1M1J - chains E and F of the 10 polymer chains in the assembly; structure by X-ray diffraction, 2.70 A resolution.

[Chain E]
Name: Fibrinogen beta chain
From: Gallus gallus
Reference sequence: Q02020 (FIBB_CHICK); residues 2-464 here correspond to UniProt positions 1-463 (UniProt number = residue number - 1)
Sequence (464 residues; each row starts with the number of its first residue):
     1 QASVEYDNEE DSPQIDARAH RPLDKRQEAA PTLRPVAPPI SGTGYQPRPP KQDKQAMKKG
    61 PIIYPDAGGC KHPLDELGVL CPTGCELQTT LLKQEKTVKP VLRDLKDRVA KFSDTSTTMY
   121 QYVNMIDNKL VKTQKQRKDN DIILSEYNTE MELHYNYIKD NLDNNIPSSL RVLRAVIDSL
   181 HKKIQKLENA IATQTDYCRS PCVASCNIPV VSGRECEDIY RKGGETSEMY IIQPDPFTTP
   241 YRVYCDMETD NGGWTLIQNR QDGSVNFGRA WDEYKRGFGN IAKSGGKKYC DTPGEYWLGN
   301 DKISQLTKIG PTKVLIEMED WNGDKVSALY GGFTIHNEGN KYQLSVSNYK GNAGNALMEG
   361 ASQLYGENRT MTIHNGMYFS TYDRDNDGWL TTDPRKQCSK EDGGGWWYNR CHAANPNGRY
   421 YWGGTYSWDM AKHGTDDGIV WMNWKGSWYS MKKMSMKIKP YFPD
Not modelled in the structure: 1-62, 464
Disulfide bonds: C206-C290, C216-C245, C398-C411
Bound ions: Ca2+: D385, D387, W389
Residues lining bound ligands: 2-acetamido-2-deoxy-alpha-D-glucopyranose (NDG): Y365, G366, E367, N368
UniProt features mapped onto this chain:
  - binding site (Ca(2+)): D385, D387, W389
  - site: R18, A19 (Cleavage)
  - modified residue: Y6 (Sulfotyrosine)
  - glycosylation: N368 (N-linked (GlcNAc...) asparagine)

[Chain F]
Name: Fibrinogen gamma chain
From: Gallus gallus
Reference sequence: O93568 (O93568_CHICK); residues 1-409 here correspond to UniProt positions 27-435 (UniProt number = residue number + 26)
Sequence (409 residues; row label = number of the first residue in the row):
     1 YIATRENCCI LDERFGSYCP TTCGIADFFN KYRLTTDGEL LEIEGLLQQA TNSTGSIEYL
    61 IQHIKTIYPS EKQTLPQSIE QLTQKSKKII EEIIRYENTI LAHENTIQQL TDMHIMNSNK
   121 ITQLKQKIAQ LESHCQEPCK DTAEIQETTG RDCQDIANKG ARKSGLYFIK PQKAKQSFLV
   181 YCEIDTYGNG WTVLQRRLDG SEDFRRNWVQ YKEGFGHLSP DDTTEFWLGN EKIHLITTQS
   241 TLPYALRIEL EDWSGKKGTA DYAVFKVGTE EDKYRLTYAY FIGGEAGDAF DGFNFGDDPS
   301 DKSYTYHNGM RFSTFDNDND NFEGNCAEQD GSGWWMNRCH AGHLNGPYYI GGVYSRDTGT
   361 NSYDNGIIWA TWRDRWYSMK KTTMKIIPFN RLSIDGQQHS GGLKQVGDS
Not modelled in the structure: 1-4, 394-409
Disulfide bonds: C153-C182, C326-C339
Bound ions: Ca2+: D318, D320, F322, G324
Residues lining bound ligands: 2-acetamido-2-deoxy-alpha-D-glucopyranose (NDG): N52, G55, S56

[Interface between chain E and chain F]
Disulfides between the chains: C85(E)-C19(F), C202(E)-C139(F)
Residue-residue contacts (140):
  T83(E) with C19(F)
  G84(E) with C19(F); P20(F); I25(F)
  C85(E) with Y18(F); C19(F), disulfide
  E86(E) with E6(F)
  L87(E) with I25(F), hydrophobic
  Q88(E) with P20(F); I25(F)
  T89(E) with R5(F), hydrogen bond
  L91(E) with F28(F), hydrophobic
  K93(E) with R5(F)
  Q94(E) with Y32(F), hydrogen bond (backbone-side chain)
  E95(E) with F28(F); Y32(F)
  K99(E) with T36(F)
  L102(E) with E39(F); I43(F)
  L105(E) with I43(F)
  K106(E) with E42(F); I43(F)
  V109(E) with L46(F); L47(F)
  F112(E) with A50(F), hydrophobic; T54(F)
  S113(E) with L46(F); Q49(F), hydrogen bond; A50(F), hydrogen bond (side chain-backbone); S53(F)
  S116(E) with A50(F), hydrogen bond (side chain-backbone); S53(F), hydrogen bond; T54(F), hydrogen bond; I57(F)
  T117(E) with S53(F), hydrogen bond
  M119(E) with I57(F)
  Y120(E) with S53(F); S56(F); I57(F); L60(F), hydrophobic
  V123(E) with I57(F), hydrophobic; L60(F)
  N124(E) with L60(F)
  I126(E) with I64(F)
  D127(E) with H63(F), salt bridge; I64(F)
  L130(E) with I64(F), hydrophobic; I67(F); Y68(F), hydrophobic
  T133(E) with Y68(F), hydrogen bond (backbone-side chain)
  Q134(E) with Y68(F)
  D141(E) with I79(F)
  L144(E) with I79(F), hydrophobic
  N148(E) with L82(F)
  Y155(E) with I89(F); E92(F), hydrogen bond; I93(F), hydrophobic
  K159(E) with E92(F), salt bridge; Y96(F), hydrogen bond
  L162(E) with Y96(F), hydrophobic; T99(F); H103(F), hydrogen bond (backbone-side chain)
  D163(E) with Y96(F), hydrogen bond
  I166(E) with H103(F)
  P167(E) with H103(F)
  L170(E) with H103(F); T106(F); I107(F), hydrophobic; L110(F)
  R174(E) with L110(F)
  I177(E) with L110(F); M113(F), hydrophobic; N117(F), hydrogen bond (backbone-side chain)
  L180(E) with N117(F)
  H181(E) with M113(F); M116(F); N117(F)
  I184(E) with N117(F); K120(F); I121(F), hydrophobic
  E188(E) with K120(F), salt bridge; L124(F)
  I191(E) with K127(F); I128(F)
  Q194(E) with L131(F)
  T195(E) with L131(F)
  C198(E) with C135(F), hydrophobic
  C202(E) with C139(F), disulfide; K140(F), hydrogen bond (backbone-backbone)
  V203(E) with C139(F); K140(F); T142(F)
  A204(E) with K140(F), hydrogen bond (backbone-backbone); D141(F); T142(F), hydrogen bond (backbone-backbone)
  S205(E) with D141(F); T142(F), hydrogen bond
  C206(E) with D141(F), hydrogen bond (backbone-side chain); A143(F)
  N207(E) with H217(F); L218(F); S219(F); P220(F)
  I208(E) with A143(F), hydrophobic; L166(F), hydrophobic; L179(F), hydrophobic; H217(F); L218(F), hydrogen bond (backbone-backbone)
  P209(E) with G216(F); H217(F)
  V210(E) with G214(F); F215(F); G216(F), hydrogen bond (backbone-backbone); L218(F), hydrophobic; F226(F), hydrophobic; W227(F); L228(F); K232(F), hydrogen bond (backbone-side chain)
  V211(E) with G214(F)
  R221(E) with V209(F)
  K222(E) with V209(F); E213(F), salt bridge
  G223(E) with Q210(F), hydrogen bond (backbone-side chain)
  E228(E) with H217(F), salt bridge
  I231(E) with F168(F), hydrophobic; L179(F), hydrophobic
  Q233(E) with Q176(F); S177(F)
  P240(E) with F168(F), hydrophobic
  R242(E) with D141(F), salt bridge; A143(F), hydrogen bond (side chain-backbone); I145(F)
  N266(E) with E132(F); Q136(F)
  R269(E) with Q136(F), hydrogen bond (side chain-backbone)
  G279(E) with P138(F)
  N280(E) with P138(F); C139(F), hydrogen bond (side chain-backbone)
  K288(E) with T223(F)
  Y289(E) with H217(F)
Other interface residues (no listed pair), chain E (85 interface residues in all): V98, A110, V131, R137, E152, I158, L173, L187, E225, M229, P236, E273
Other interface residues (no listed pair), chain F (79 interface residues in all): F29, I61, I100, H114

[Overview]
85 residues of chain E face 79 of chain F across their interface; the contacts include 2 disulfide bonds, 26
hydrogen bonds and 6 salt bridges. Polar contacts include D127(E)-H63(F), K159(E)-E92(F) and E188(E)-K120(F).
Ligands of chain E: 2-acetamido-2-deoxy-alpha-D-glucopyranose. Bound to chain F:
2-acetamido-2-deoxy-alpha-D-glucopyranose.
Chain E is Fibrinogen beta chain and chain F is Fibrinogen gamma chain, both from Gallus gallus; the
structure, Crystal structure of native chicken fibrinogen with two different bound ligands, was determined by
X-ray diffraction.
